6HIZ - chains DV and CA of the 28 polymer chains in the assembly; structure by electron microscopy, 3.08 A resolution.

== Chain DV ==
Protein: mS69
Organism: Trypanosoma brucei brucei
UniProtKB: Q57UZ6 (Q57UZ6_TRYB2); numbering as in UniProt (aligned over 1-183)
Chain sequence (183 residues; numbered 1 to 183; the number before each row is that of its first residue):
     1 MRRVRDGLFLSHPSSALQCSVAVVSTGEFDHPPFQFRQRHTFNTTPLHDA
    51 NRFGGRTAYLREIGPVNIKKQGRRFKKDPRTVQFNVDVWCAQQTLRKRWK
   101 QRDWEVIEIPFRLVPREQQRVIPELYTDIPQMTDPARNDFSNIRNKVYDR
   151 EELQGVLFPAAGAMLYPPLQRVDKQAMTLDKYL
Disordered / not traced: 1-23
Differences from the reference sequence: conflict Ala-163 (Thr in Q57UZ6)

== Chain CA ==
Molecule: 611-nt RNA strand
Organism: Trypanosoma brucei brucei
Sequence (611 nucleotides; each row starts with the number of its first residue):
     1 UAAAUUAUGGUCAAUUGUUAGUAUUCAUAUUAAUUUUUUUAAAUGUUUUA
    51 UCAUUUUAUAAAGGUUUAUUUUUGAAAGAUUUUUUGUAUAAAAUUUUAGG
   101 AAUAGUUAAUAAUAAUUUAUAAUUUUGAUUAGAUUGUUUUGUUAAUGCUA
   151 UUAGAUGGGUGUGGAAAAAUAAAAAAAAUAAUUAAUAUAUAUCAAUAAUA
   201 AAUUAAAUUAAUCUAUUAGUCAGAAAUGGAUGCCAGCCGUUGCGGUAAUU
   251 UCUAUGCUUUUAAAUAUUAUACAAUUAUCAUAUUAAAUUGUUAAGUGCUG
   301 AUUUAACCAAUAAAAAUAUAAAUAAUUUUUAUUUGUUUUUAAACACCAUU
   351 AGGUAUAUGCAAAUAUAAAAUUAUAGUAAUUAUAAAUUAUAUUAUAUUAU
   401 AUUUAUUCAUAUAAUUAAUAGGAUAAUAUUUGUAGUUUUUGAUACCAUGA
   451 UAAGGAUUAUAAAUUGAAAGUGUUAAUAUCAUAAUCAAAAUUUAUUAUUU
   501 AUAUUAAAUAUGUAUGUGUAGAUAAAAUAAGAAAUUAAAAAGGUAUUGUU
   551 GCCCACCAAUUUUUAUAAUAAAAAUAACGUGCAGUAAUUAAUAUAUUUAU
   601 AAAAAUAUAUU
Disordered / not traced: 1-394, 538-611
Differences from the reference sequence: conflict U473 (G3014 in 343546)

== Interface between chain DV and chain CA ==
Residue-residue contacts (70; chain DV residue first):
  Phe-34(DV) / U498(CA)  phosphate contact
  Phe-34(DV) / U499(CA)  sugar contact
  Gln-35(DV) / A497(CA)  base contact
  Gln-35(DV) / U498(CA)  phosphate contact
  Gln-35(DV) / U499(CA)  phosphate contact
  Phe-36(DV) / U404(CA)  sugar contact
  Phe-36(DV) / A405(CA)  phosphate contact
  Phe-36(DV) / A497(CA)  base contact
  Arg-37(DV) / U406(CA)  phosphate contact
  Arg-37(DV) / U499(CA)  phosphate contact
  Arg-37(DV) / U500(CA)  base contact
  Arg-37(DV) / G518(CA)  hydrogen bond to the base
  Arg-39(DV) / U406(CA)  salt bridge to the phosphate
  Arg-39(DV) / G518(CA)  base contact
  Pro-46(DV) / U500(CA)  phosphate contact
  Pro-46(DV) / A501(CA)  phosphate contact
  Leu-47(DV) / U499(CA)  sugar contact
  Leu-47(DV) / U500(CA)  hydrogen bond to the phosphate
  His-48(DV) / U499(CA)  sugar contact
  His-48(DV) / U500(CA)  hydrogen bond to the phosphate
  Ala-50(DV) / U502(CA)  base contact
  Gly-54(DV) / A503(CA)  hydrogen bond to the base
  Gly-55(DV) / U502(CA)  base contact
  Gly-55(DV) / A503(CA)  base contact
  Ala-58(DV) / A503(CA)  sugar contact
  Ala-58(DV) / U504(CA)  hydrogen bond to the base
  Tyr-59(DV) / A503(CA)  sugar contact
  Tyr-59(DV) / U504(CA)  sugar contact
  Tyr-59(DV) / U505(CA)  phosphate contact
  Leu-60(DV) / U499(CA)  sugar contact
  Arg-61(DV) / U499(CA)  sugar contact
  Arg-61(DV) / A503(CA)  salt bridge to the phosphate
  Arg-61(DV) / U504(CA)  hydrogen bond to the base
  Glu-62(DV) / U499(CA)  hydrogen bond to the sugar
  Glu-62(DV) / U500(CA)  sugar contact
  Ile-63(DV) / A501(CA)  base contact
  Ile-63(DV) / U504(CA)  base contact
  Gly-64(DV) / U500(CA)  hydrogen bond to the sugar
  Pro-65(DV) / U407(CA)  base contact
  Pro-65(DV) / U500(CA)  base contact
  Pro-65(DV) / A514(CA)  hydrogen bond to the sugar
  Pro-65(DV) / U515(CA)  phosphate contact
  Pro-65(DV) / G516(CA)  phosphate contact
  Val-66(DV) / U498(CA)  hydrogen bond to the base
  Val-66(DV) / U499(CA)  base contact
  Val-66(DV) / A514(CA)  base contact
  Asn-67(DV) / U513(CA)  sugar contact
  Asn-67(DV) / A514(CA)  base contact
  Ile-68(DV) / C408(CA)  sugar contact
  Ile-68(DV) / A409(CA)  base contact
  Ile-68(DV) / U498(CA)  base contact
  Lys-69(DV) / A409(CA)  salt bridge to the phosphate
  Lys-70(DV) / U511(CA)  hydrogen bond to the sugar
  Lys-70(DV) / G512(CA)  sugar contact
  Lys-70(DV) / U513(CA)  phosphate contact
  Gln-71(DV) / U511(CA)  sugar contact
  Gln-71(DV) / G512(CA)  phosphate contact
  Gln-71(DV) / U513(CA)  hydrogen bond to the sugar
  Gly-72(DV) / U499(CA)  base contact
  Gly-72(DV) / U511(CA)  hydrogen bond to the sugar
  Gly-72(DV) / G512(CA)  hydrogen bond to the phosphate
  Arg-73(DV) / U499(CA)  base contact
  Arg-73(DV) / U505(CA)  hydrogen bond to the sugar
  Arg-73(DV) / U511(CA)  salt bridge to the phosphate
  Arg-74(DV) / A409(CA)  base contact
  Arg-74(DV) / U511(CA)  hydrogen bond to the phosphate
  Lys-76(DV) / U499(CA)  base contact
  Lys-76(DV) / U504(CA)  hydrogen bond to the base
  Lys-77(DV) / U498(CA)  sugar contact
  Lys-77(DV) / U499(CA)  base contact
Also at the interface, not in a pair above, chain DV (32 interface residues in all): Asp-49, Arg-56
Also at the interface, not in a pair above, chain CA (23 interface residues in all): U493

== In short ==
Chain DV and chain CA form an interface of 32 and 23 residues respectively; the contacts include 17 hydrogen
bonds and 4 salt bridges. Polar contacts include Arg-37(DV)/G518(CA), Gly-54(DV)/A503(CA) and
Ala-58(DV)/U504(CA).
Chain DV is mS69 and chain CA is a 611-nt RNA strand, both from Trypanosoma brucei brucei; the structure,
Cryo-EM structure of the Trypanosoma brucei mitochondrial ribosome - This entry contains the head of the ...,
was determined by electron microscopy, deposited together with 6HIV, 6HIW, 6HIX and 6HIY.
